PDB entry 1T03 | X-ray diffraction, 3.10 A resolution | chains P and A of the 6 polymer chains in the assembly

# Chain P
Molecule: Synthetic oligonucleotide primer
Sequence (21 nucleotides; row label = number of the first residue in the row):
   802 ACAGTCCCTG TTCGGXCGCC X
Not modelled in the structure: 802
Modified / non-standard residues: MRG (N2-(3-mercaptopropyl)-2'-deoxyguanosine-5'-monophosphate) at position 817; TFO ([2-(6-amino-9H-purin-9-yl)-1-methylethoxy]methylphosphonic acid) at position 822

# Chain A
Molecule: POL polyprotein
From: Human immunodeficiency virus 1
Notes: EC 2.7.7.49; fragment: Reverse transcriptase, p66 subunit
UniProtKB: P03366 (POL_HV1B1); residues 1-558 here correspond to UniProt positions 168-725 (UniProt number = residue number + 167)
Amino-acid sequence (558 residues; numbered 1 to 558; the number before each row is that of its first residue):
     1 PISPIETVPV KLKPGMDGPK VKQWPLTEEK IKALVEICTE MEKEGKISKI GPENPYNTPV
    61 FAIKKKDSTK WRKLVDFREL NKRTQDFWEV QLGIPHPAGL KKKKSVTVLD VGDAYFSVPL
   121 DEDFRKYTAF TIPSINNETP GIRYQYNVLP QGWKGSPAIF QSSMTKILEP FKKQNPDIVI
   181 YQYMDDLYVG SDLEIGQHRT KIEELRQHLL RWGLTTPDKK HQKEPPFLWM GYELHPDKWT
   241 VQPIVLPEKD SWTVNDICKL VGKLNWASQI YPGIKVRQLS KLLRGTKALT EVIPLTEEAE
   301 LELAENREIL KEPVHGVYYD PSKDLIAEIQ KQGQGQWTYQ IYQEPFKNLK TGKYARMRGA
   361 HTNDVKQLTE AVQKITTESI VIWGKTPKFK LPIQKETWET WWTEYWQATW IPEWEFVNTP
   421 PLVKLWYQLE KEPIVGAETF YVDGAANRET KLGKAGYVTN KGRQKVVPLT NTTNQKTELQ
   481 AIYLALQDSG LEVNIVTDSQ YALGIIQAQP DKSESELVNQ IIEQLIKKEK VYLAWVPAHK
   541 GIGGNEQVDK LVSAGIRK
Sequence notes: engineered mutation Cys258 (Gln425 in P03366), Ser280 (Cys447 in P03366)
Metal / ion sites: Mg2+ near Asp498 (its only coordinating residue here)

# Chain P / chain A interface
Pairs across the interface (30; chain P residue first):
  DG805(P) - Arg448(A)  base contact
  DT806(P) - Arg448(A)  hydrogen bond to the base
  DC807(P) - Arg448(A)  sugar contact
  DC808(P) - Gln475(A)  phosphate contact
  DC809(P) - Gln475(A)  sugar contact
  DC809(P) - Lys476(A)  phosphate contact
  DC809(P) - Tyr501(A)  phosphate contact
  DT810(P) - His361(A)  salt bridge to the phosphate
  DT810(P) - Tyr501(A)  hydrogen bond to the phosphate
  DG811(P) - Gly359(A)  phosphate contact
  DG811(P) - Ala360(A)  phosphate contact
  DT812(P) - Arg358(A)  salt bridge to the phosphate
  DC818(P) - Cys258(A)  sugar contact
  DC818(P) - Lys259(A)  phosphate contact
  DG819(P) - Lys259(A)  phosphate contact
  DG819(P) - Gly262(A)  sugar contact
  DG819(P) - Lys263(A)  phosphate contact
  DC820(P) - Lys263(A)  phosphate contact
  DC820(P) - Trp266(A)  sugar contact
  DC821(P) - Tyr183(A)  hydrogen bond to the base
  DC821(P) - Met230(A)  sugar contact
  DC821(P) - Gly231(A)  phosphate contact
  TFO_822(P) - Asp110(A)  base contact
  TFO_822(P) - Tyr183(A)  base contact
  TFO_822(P) - Met184(A)  base contact
  TFO_822(P) - Asp185(A)  base contact
  TFO_822(P) - Asp186(A)  phosphate contact
  TFO_822(P) - Lys219(A)  base contact
  TFO_822(P) - His221(A)  base contact
  TFO_822(P) - Leu228(A)  base contact
Other interface residues (no listed pair), chain P (15 interface residues in all): DT813, MRG_817
Other interface residues (no listed pair), chain A (27 interface residues in all): Asn255, Leu289, Arg356, Thr473

# Summary
Chain P and chain A form an interface of 15 and 27 residues respectively, with 3 hydrogen bonds and 2 salt
bridges. Among the polar pairs are DT806(P)-Arg448(A), DC821(P)-Tyr183(A) and DT810(P)-Tyr501(A).
Chain P is Synthetic oligonucleotide primer and chain A is POL polyprotein (Human immunodeficiency virus 1);
the structure, HIV-1 reverse transcriptase crosslinked to tenofovir terminated template-primer (complex P),
was determined by X-ray diffraction.
